Entry 2O5I (X-ray diffraction, 2.50 A resolution); this record covers chains G and D of the 8 polymer chains in the assembly.

[Chain G]
Molecule: 23-nt DNA strand
Sequence (23 nucleotides; numbered 1 to 23; the number before each row is that of its first residue):
     1 CCCTGTCTGG CGTTCGCGCG CCG

[Chain D]
Molecule: DNA-directed RNA polymerase beta' chain
From: Thermus thermophilus
Notes: EC 2.7.7.6
Reference sequence: Q8RQE8 (RPOC_THET8); numbering as in UniProt (aligned over 1-1524)
Sequence (1524 residues; row label = number of the first residue in the row):
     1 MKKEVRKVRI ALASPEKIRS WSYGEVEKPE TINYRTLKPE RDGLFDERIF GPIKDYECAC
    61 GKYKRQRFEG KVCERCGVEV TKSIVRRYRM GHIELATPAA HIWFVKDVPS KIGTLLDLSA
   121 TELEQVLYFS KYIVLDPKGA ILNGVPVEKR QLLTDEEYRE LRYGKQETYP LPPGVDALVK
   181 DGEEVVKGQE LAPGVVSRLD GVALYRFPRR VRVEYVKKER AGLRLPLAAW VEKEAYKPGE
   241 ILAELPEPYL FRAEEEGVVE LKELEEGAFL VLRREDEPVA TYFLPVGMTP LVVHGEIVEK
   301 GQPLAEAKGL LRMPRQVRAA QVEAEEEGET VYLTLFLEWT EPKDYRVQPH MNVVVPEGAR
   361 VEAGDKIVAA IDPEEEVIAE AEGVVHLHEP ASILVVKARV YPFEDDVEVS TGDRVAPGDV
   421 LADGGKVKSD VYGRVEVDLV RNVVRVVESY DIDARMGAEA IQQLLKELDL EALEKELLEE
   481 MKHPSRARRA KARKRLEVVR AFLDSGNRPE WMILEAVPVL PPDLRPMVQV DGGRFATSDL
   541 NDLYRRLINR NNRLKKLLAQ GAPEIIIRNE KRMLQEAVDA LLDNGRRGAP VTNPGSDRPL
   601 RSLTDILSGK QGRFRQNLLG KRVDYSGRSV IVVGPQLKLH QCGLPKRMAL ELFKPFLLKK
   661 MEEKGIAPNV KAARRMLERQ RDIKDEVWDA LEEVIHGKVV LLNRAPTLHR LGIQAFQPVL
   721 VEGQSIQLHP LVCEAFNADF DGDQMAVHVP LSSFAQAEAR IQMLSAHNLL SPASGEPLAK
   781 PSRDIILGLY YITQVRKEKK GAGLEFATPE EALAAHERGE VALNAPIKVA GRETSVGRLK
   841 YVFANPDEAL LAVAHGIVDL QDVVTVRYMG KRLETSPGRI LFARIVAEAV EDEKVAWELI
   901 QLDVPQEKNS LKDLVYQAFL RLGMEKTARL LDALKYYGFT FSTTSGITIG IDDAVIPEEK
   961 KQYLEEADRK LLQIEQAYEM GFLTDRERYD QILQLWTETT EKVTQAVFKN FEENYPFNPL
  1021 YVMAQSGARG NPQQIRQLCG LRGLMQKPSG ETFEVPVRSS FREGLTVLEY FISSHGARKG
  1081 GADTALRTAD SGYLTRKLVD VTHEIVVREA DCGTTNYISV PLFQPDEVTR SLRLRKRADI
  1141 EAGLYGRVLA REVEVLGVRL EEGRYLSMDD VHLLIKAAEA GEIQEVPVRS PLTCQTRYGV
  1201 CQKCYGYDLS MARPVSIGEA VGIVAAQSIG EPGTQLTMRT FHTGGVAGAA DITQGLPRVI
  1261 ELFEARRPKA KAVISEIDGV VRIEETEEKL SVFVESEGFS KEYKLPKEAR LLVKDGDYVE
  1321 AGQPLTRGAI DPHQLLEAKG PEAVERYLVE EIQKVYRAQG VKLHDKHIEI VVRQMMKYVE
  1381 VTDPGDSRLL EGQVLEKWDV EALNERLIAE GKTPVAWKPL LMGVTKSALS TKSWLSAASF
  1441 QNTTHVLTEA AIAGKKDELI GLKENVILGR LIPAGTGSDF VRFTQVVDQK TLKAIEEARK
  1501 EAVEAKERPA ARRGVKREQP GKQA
Unresolved in the structure: 1, 208-390, 1237-1254, 1506-1524
Ion coordination: Zn2+ site 1: Cys58, Cys60, Cys73, Cys76; Mg2+: Asp739, Asp741, Asp743 (shared with 1 residue of chain H); Zn2+ site 2: Cys1112, Cys1194, Cys1201, Cys1204
What the authors report for this chain:
  - conformationally variable residues (domain motion): Leu540 to Leu581

[How chain G and chain D interact]
Pairs across the interface (29; chain G residue first):
  DC1(G) - Arg488(D)  salt bridge to the phosphate
  DC2(G) - Ala487(D)  sugar contact
  DC2(G) - Arg488(D)  salt bridge to the phosphate
  DC3(G) - Arg486(D)  salt bridge to the phosphate
  DC3(G) - Ala487(D)  hydrogen bond to the phosphate
  DG10(G) - Lys106(D)  salt bridge to the phosphate
  DC11(G) - Arg586(D)  salt bridge to the phosphate
  DC11(G) - Asn1442(D)  hydrogen bond to the phosphate
  DG12(G) - Tyr1093(D)  phosphate contact
  DG12(G) - Phe1440(D)  sugar contact
  DG12(G) - Gln1441(D)  phosphate contact
  DG12(G) - Asn1442(D)  phosphate contact
  DT13(G) - Tyr1093(D)  hydrogen bond to the phosphate
  DT13(G) - Arg1096(D)  salt bridge to the phosphate
  DT14(G) - Lys610(D)  salt bridge to the phosphate
  DT14(G) - Ala1085(D)  base contact
  DT14(G) - Thr1088(D)  base contact
  DT14(G) - Ala1089(D)  phosphate contact
  DT14(G) - Gly1092(D)  sugar contact
  DC15(G) - Lys610(D)  salt bridge to the phosphate
  DC15(G) - Arg615(D)  salt bridge to the phosphate
  DC15(G) - Arg1096(D)  salt bridge to the phosphate
  DG16(G) - Lys621(D)  salt bridge to the phosphate
  DG16(G) - Gln744(D)  base contact
  DC17(G) - Arg622(D)  salt bridge to the phosphate
  DC17(G) - Arg628(D)  hydrogen bond to the phosphate
  DC17(G) - Gln744(D)  hydrogen bond to the sugar
  DG18(G) - Arg628(D)  salt bridge to the phosphate
  DG23(G) - Arg534(D)  salt bridge to the phosphate
Also at the interface, not in a pair above, chain D (25 interface residues in all): Val108, Ser485, Ala705, Pro706

[Overview]
The interface between chain G and chain D involves 13 residues on one side and 25 on the other, with 5
hydrogen bonds and 14 salt bridges. Polar contacts include DC17(G)-Gln744(D), DC3(G)-Ala487(D) and
DC11(G)-Asn1442(D). The Mg2+ site is built by Asp739(D), Asp741(D) and Asp743(D). The paper reports
conformational variability at Leu540(D).
Here chain G is a 23-nt DNA strand and chain D is DNA-directed RNA polymerase beta' chain (Thermus
thermophilus). Entry 2O5I (Crystal structure of the T. thermophilus RNA polymerase elongation complex) was
determined by X-ray diffraction.
